Entry 5S5T (X-ray diffraction, 2.53 A resolution); this record covers chains C and E of the 6 polymer chains in the assembly.

# Chain C
Name: Tubulin alpha-1B chain
From: Bos taurus
UniProtKB: P81947 (TBA1B_BOVIN); numbering as in UniProt (aligned over 1-451)
Sequence (451 residues; row label = number of the first residue in the row):
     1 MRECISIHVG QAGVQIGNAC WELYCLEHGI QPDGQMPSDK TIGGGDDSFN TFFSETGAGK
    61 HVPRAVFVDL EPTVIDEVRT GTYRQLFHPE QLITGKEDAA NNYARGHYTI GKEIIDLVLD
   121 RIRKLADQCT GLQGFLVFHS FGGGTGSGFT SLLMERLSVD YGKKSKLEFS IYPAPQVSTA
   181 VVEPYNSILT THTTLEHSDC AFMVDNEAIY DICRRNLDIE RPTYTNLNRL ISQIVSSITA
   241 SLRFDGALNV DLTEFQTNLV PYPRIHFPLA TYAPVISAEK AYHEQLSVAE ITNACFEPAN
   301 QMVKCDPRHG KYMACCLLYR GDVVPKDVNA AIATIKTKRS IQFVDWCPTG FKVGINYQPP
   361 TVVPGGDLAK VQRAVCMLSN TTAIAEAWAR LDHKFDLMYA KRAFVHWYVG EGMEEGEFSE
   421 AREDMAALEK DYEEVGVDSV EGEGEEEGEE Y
Unresolved in the structure: 441-451
Bound ions: Ca2+ site 1: Asp39, Thr41, Gly44, Glu55; Ca2+ site 2: Glu284 (shared with 1 residue of chain B)
Small-molecule neighbours:
  - GTP (guanosine-5'-triphosphate): Gly10, Gln11, Ala12, Gln15, Ile16, Asp69, Asp98, Ala99, Ala100, Asn101, Ser140, Gly142, Gly143, Gly144, Thr145, Gly146, Ile171, Pro173, Val177, Ser178, Thr179, Glu183, Asn206, Tyr224, Leu227, Asn228, Ile231
  - 4-(4-fluorophenyl)piperazine-1-carboxamide (O1M): Phe351, Lys352, Val353

# Chain E
Name: Stathmin-4
From: Rattus norvegicus
UniProtKB: P63043 (STMN4_RAT); residues 5-145 here correspond to UniProt positions 49-189 (UniProt number = residue number + 44)
Sequence (143 residues; numbered 3 to 145; the number before each row is that of its first residue):
     3 MADMEVIELN KCTSGQSFEV ILKPPSFDGV PEFNASLPRR RDPSLEEIQK KLEAAEERRK
    63 YQEAELLKHL AEKREHEREV IQKAIEENNN FIKMAKEKLA QKMESNKENR EAHLAAMLER
   123 LQEKDKHAEE VRKNKELKEE ASR
Unresolved in the structure: 3-5, 29-43, 144-145
Construct notes: initiating methionine (3); expression tag (4)
UniProt features mapped onto this chain:
  - modified residue: Ser46 (Phosphoserine)

# How chain C and chain E interact
Residue-residue contacts (36):
  His107(C) with Lys104(E); Met105(E)
  Tyr108(C) with Lys104(E); Met105(E), hydrophobic; Asn108(E)
  Thr109(C) with Arg112(E)
  Lys112(C) with Met105(E)
  Leu152(C) with Leu101(E), hydrophobic
  Glu155(C) with Leu101(E); Lys104(E), salt bridge
  Arg156(C) with Leu101(E)
  Ser158(C) with Phe93(E); Ile94(E)
  Val159(C) with Ile94(E); Ala97(E), hydrophobic; Lys98(E)
  Gly162(C) with Asn90(E); Ile94(E)
  Lys163(C) with Asn90(E), hydrogen bond (backbone-side chain); Phe93(E)
  Thr193(C) with Lys104(E)
  Glu196(C) with Phe93(E); Lys100(E), salt bridge
  His197(C) with Phe93(E); Ala97(E)
  Val409(C) with His115(E), hydrogen bond (backbone-side chain)
  Gly410(C) with Arg112(E); His115(E)
  Glu411(C) with Asn108(E), hydrogen bond (backbone-side chain); Arg112(E), salt bridge
  Gly412(C) with Asn108(E), hydrogen bond (backbone-side chain); Asn111(E), hydrogen bond (backbone-side chain); Arg112(E)
  Met413(C) with Asn108(E)
  Glu414(C) with Ser107(E), hydrogen bond; Asn111(E), hydrogen bond
Interface residues without a listed pair, chain C (21 interface residues in all): Glu417

# Overview
21 residues of chain C and 14 residues of chain E are in contact, with 7 hydrogen bonds and 3 salt bridges.
Among the polar pairs are Glu155(C)-Lys104(E), Glu196(C)-Lys100(E) and Glu411(C)-Arg112(E). Chain C binds
4-(4-fluorophenyl)piperazine-1-carboxamide and GTP.
Chain C is Tubulin alpha-1B chain (Bos taurus) and chain E is Stathmin-4 (Rattus norvegicus); the structure,
Tubulin-Z198194394-complex, was determined by X-ray diffraction (same publication as 5S4L, 5S4M, 5S4N, 5S4O,
5S4P, 5S4Q and 52 further entries).
